PDB entry 4PNV | X-ray diffraction, 1.86 A resolution | chains A and B

[Chain A (and B)]
Molecule: DNA polymerase III subunit beta
Organism: Escherichia coli
Notes: EC 2.7.7.7; chain B of this document is another copy of the same molecule, construct and numbering; everything in this record applies to it too
UniProt: U6NCW5 (U6NCW5_ECOLI); residue numbers follow UniProt; this construct covers 1-366
Amino-acid sequence (366 residues; each row starts with the number of its first residue):
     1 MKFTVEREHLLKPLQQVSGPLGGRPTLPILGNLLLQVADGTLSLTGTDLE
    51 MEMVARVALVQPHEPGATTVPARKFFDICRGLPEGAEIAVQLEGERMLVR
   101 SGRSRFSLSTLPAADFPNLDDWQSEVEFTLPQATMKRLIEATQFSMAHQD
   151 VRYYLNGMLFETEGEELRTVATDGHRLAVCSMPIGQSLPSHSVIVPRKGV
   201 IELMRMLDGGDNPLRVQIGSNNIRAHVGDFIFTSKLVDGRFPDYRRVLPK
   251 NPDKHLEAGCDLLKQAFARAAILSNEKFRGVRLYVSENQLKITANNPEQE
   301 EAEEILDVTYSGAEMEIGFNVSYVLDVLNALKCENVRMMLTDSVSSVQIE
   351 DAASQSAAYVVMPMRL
Metal / ion sites: Ca2+ site 1 near Leu14 (its only coordinating residue here); Ca2+ site 2: Arg103 (shared with Glu303(B) of chain B); Ca2+ site 3: Asn118, Leu119; Ca2+ site 4 near Tyr153 (its only coordinating residue here); Ca2+ site 5 near His255 (its only coordinating residue here)

[Chain A / chain B interface]
Pairs across the interface - 66 pairs, chain A then chain B:
  Pro71(A) - Glu300(B)
  Lys74(A) - Ile272(B)
  Lys74(A) - Asn296(B)
  Lys74(A) - Glu298(B)  salt bridge
  Lys74(A) - Glu300(B)  salt bridge
  Asp77(A) - Ile272(B)
  Ile78(A) - Ile272(B)
  Gly81(A) - Arg269(B)  hydrogen bond (backbone-side chain)
  Leu82(A) - Arg269(B)
  Arg96(A) - Glu298(B)  hydrogen bond (side chain-backbone)
  Arg96(A) - Gln299(B)  hydrogen bond (side chain-backbone)
  Arg96(A) - Glu300(B)
  Arg103(A) - Gln289(B)
  Arg103(A) - Glu303(B)
  Arg103(A) - Glu304(B)
  Arg103(A) - Ile305(B)  hydrogen bond (backbone-backbone)
  Arg103(A) - Asp307(B)  salt bridge
  Ser104(A) - Arg269(B)
  Ser104(A) - Glu303(B)
  Ser104(A) - Glu304(B)  hydrogen bond
  Arg105(A) - Glu301(B)
  Arg105(A) - Ala302(B)
  Arg105(A) - Glu303(B)  salt bridge
  Phe106(A) - Arg269(B)
  Phe106(A) - Glu301(B)
  Phe106(A) - Ala302(B)  hydrophobic
  Phe106(A) - Glu304(B)
  Ser107(A) - Leu273(B)
  Ser107(A) - Glu300(B)
  Ser107(A) - Glu301(B)  hydrogen bond (backbone-backbone)
  Leu108(A) - Leu273(B)  hydrophobic
  Leu108(A) - Glu300(B)
  Ser109(A) - Glu298(B)
  Ser109(A) - Glu300(B)  hydrogen bond
  Arg269(A) - Gly81(B)  hydrogen bond (side chain-backbone)
  Arg269(A) - Leu82(B)
  Arg269(A) - Pro83(B)
  Arg269(A) - Ser104(B)
  Arg269(A) - Phe106(B)
  Ile272(A) - Lys74(B)
  Ile272(A) - Asp77(B)
  Ile272(A) - Ile78(B)
  Leu273(A) - Ser107(B)
  Leu273(A) - Leu108(B)  hydrophobic
  Gln289(A) - Arg103(B)
  Asn296(A) - Lys74(B)
  Glu298(A) - Lys74(B)  salt bridge
  Glu300(A) - Pro71(B)
  Glu300(A) - Lys74(B)  salt bridge
  Glu300(A) - Ser107(B)
  Glu300(A) - Leu108(B)
  Glu300(A) - Ser109(B)  hydrogen bond
  Glu301(A) - Arg105(B)
  Glu301(A) - Phe106(B)
  Glu301(A) - Ser107(B)  hydrogen bond (backbone-backbone)
  Ala302(A) - Arg105(B)
  Ala302(A) - Phe106(B)  hydrophobic
  Glu303(A) - Arg103(B)
  Glu303(A) - Ser104(B)
  Glu303(A) - Arg105(B)  hydrogen bond (backbone-backbone)
  Glu304(A) - Arg103(B)
  Glu304(A) - Ser104(B)  hydrogen bond
  Glu304(A) - Phe106(B)
  Ile305(A) - Arg103(B)  hydrogen bond (backbone-backbone)
  Leu306(A) - Arg103(B)
  Asp307(A) - Arg103(B)  salt bridge
Other interface residues (no listed pair), chain A (30 interface residues in all): Pro83, Gln299
Other interface residues (no listed pair), chain B (30 interface residues in all): Arg96, Leu306

[Summary]
The chain A/chain B interface involves 30 residues from each chain, with 13 hydrogen bonds and 7 salt bridges.
Among the polar pairs are Lys74(A)-Glu298(B), Lys74(A)-Glu300(B) and Arg103(A)-Asp307(B). The Ca2+ site 3 is
built by Asn118(A) and Leu119(A).
Both chains are DNA polymerase III subunit beta (Escherichia coli). Entry 4PNV (E. coli sliding clamp
apo-crystal in P21 space group with larger cell dimensions) was determined by X-ray diffraction (same
publication as 4OVF, 4OVG, 4OVH, 4PNU and 4PNW).
